5A9W - chain A; structure by X-ray diffraction, 3.70 A resolution.

[Chain A]
Name: GTP-binding protein
Source organism: Escherichia coli
Reference sequence: B7MHF0 (B7MHF0_ECO45); residue numbers follow UniProt; this construct covers 1-607
Sequence (607 residues; numbered 1 to 607; the number before each row is that of its first residue):
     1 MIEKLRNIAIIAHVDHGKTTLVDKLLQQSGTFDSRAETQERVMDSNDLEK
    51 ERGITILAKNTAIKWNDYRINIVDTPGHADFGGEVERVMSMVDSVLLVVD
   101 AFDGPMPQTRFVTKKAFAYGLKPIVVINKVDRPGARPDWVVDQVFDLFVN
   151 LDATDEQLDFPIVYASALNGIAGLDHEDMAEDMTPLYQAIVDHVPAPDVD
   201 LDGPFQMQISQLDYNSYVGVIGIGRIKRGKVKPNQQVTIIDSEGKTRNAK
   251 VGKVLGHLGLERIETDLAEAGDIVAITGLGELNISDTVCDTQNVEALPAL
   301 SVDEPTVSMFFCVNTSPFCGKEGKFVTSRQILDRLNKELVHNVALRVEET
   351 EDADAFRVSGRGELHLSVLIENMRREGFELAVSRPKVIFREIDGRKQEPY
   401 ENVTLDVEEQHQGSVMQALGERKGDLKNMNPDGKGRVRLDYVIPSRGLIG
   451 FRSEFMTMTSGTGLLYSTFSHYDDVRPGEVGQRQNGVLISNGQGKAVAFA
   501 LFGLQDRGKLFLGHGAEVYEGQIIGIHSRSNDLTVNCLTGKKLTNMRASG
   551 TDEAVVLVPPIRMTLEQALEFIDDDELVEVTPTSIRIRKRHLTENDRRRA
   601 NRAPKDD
Not modelled in the structure: 32-47, 63-65, 82-83, 170-172, 278-280, 546-555, 605-607
Small-molecule neighbours: GMP-PCP (GCP; phosphomethylphosphonic acid guanylate ester): H13, D15, H16, G17, K18, T19, T20, D23, N128, K129, D131, R132, S166, A167, L168
Reported in the primary citation:
  - binding site for GMP-PCP: H16 to T20

[In short]
Ligands of chain A: GMP-PCP. The paper reports a binding site for GMP-PCP at H16.
Chain A is GTP-binding protein (Escherichia coli); the structure, Structure of GDPCP BipA, was determined by
X-ray diffraction together with 5A9V, 5A9X and 5A9Y from the same study.
